Entry 4WHS (X-ray diffraction, 1.35 A resolution); this record covers chains F and D of the 6 polymer chains in the assembly.

Chain F:
Molecule: Protocatechuate 3,4-dioxygenase beta chain
From: Pseudomonas putida
Notes: EC 1.13.11.3
UniProt: P00437 (PCXB_PSEPU); residues 301-538 here correspond to UniProt positions 2-239 (UniProt number = residue number - 299)
Chain sequence (238 residues; numbered 301 to 538; the number before each row is that of its first residue):
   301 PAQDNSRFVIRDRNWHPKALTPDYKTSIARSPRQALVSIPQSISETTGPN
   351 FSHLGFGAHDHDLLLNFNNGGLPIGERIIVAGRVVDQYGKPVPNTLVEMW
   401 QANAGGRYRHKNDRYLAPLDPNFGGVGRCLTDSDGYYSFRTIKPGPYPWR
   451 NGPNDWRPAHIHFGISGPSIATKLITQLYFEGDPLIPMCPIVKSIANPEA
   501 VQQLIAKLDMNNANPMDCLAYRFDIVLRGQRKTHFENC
Bound ions: Fe ion: Tyr408, Tyr447, His460, His462
Ligand contacts:
  - 4-fluorobenzene-1,2-diol (3N8), molecule 1: Ser338, Ile339, Pro340
  - 4-fluorobenzene-1,2-diol (3N8), molecule 2: Tyr408, Tyr447, Trp449, Arg457, His460, His462
  - 4-fluorobenzene-1,2-diol (3N8), molecule 3: Arg450, Gly452, Pro453, Pro515, Met516

Chain D:
Molecule: Protocatechuate 3,4-dioxygenase beta chain
From: Pseudomonas putida
Notes: EC 1.13.11.3
UniProt: P00437 (PCXB_PSEPU); residues 301-538 here correspond to UniProt positions 2-239 (UniProt number = residue number - 299)
Chain sequence (238 residues; each row starts with the number of its first residue):
   301 PAQDNSRFVIRDRNWHPKALTPDYKTSIARSPRQALVSIPQSISETTGPN
   351 FSHLGFGAHDHDLLLNFNNGGLPIGERIIVAGRVVDQYGKPVPNTLVEMW
   401 QANAGGRYRHKNDRYLAPLDPNFGGVGRCLTDSDGYYSFRTIKPGPYPWR
   451 NGPNDWRPAHIHFGISGPSIATKLITQLYFEGDPLIPMCPIVKSIANPEA
   501 VQQLIAKLDMNNANPMDCLAYRFDIVLRGQRKTHFENC
Modified residues: Cys429 (S-hydroxycysteine; CSO); Met488 (S-oxymethionine; MHO)
Bound ions: Fe ion: Tyr408, Tyr447, His460, His462
Ligand contacts:
  - 4-fluorobenzene-1,2-diol (3N8), molecule 1: Leu320, Pro332, Arg333, Gln334
  - 4-fluorobenzene-1,2-diol (3N8), molecule 2: Ser338, Ile339, Pro340
  - 4-fluorobenzene-1,2-diol (3N8), molecule 3: Tyr408, Tyr447, Trp449, Arg457, His460, His462
  - 4-fluorobenzene-1,2-diol (3N8), molecule 4: Arg450, Gly452, Pro453, Pro515, Met516

Interface between chain F and chain D:
Contacting residue pairs (12):
  Ile310(F) - Pro453(D)  hydrophobic
  Ile310(F) - Asn454(D)
  Asn314(F) - Asp323(D)  hydrogen bond
  Lys318(F) - Asp323(D)  salt bridge
  Arg333(F) - Ile328(D)
  Ala335(F) - Lys325(D)
  Ala335(F) - Ile328(D)  hydrophobic
  Leu336(F) - Lys325(D)  hydrogen bond (backbone-side chain)
  Ser338(F) - Lys325(D)  hydrogen bond
  Ser338(F) - Asn451(D)  hydrogen bond (side chain-backbone)
  Ser338(F) - Gly452(D)
  Ser338(F) - Pro453(D)

In short:
Chain F and chain D each contribute 7 residues to their interface; the contacts include 4 hydrogen bonds and 1
salt bridge. Among the polar pairs are Lys318(F)-Asp323(D), Asn314(F)-Asp323(D) and Leu336(F)-Lys325(D). One
4-fluorobenzene-1,2-diol molecule is bound between chain F and chain D.
Chain F is Protocatechuate 3,4-dioxygenase beta chain and chain D is Protocatechuate 3,4-dioxygenase beta
chain, both from Pseudomonas putida; the structure, 4-fluorocatechol bound to Protocatechuate 3,4-dioxygenase
(pseudomonas putida) at pH 8.5, was determined by X-ray diffraction (same publication as 4WHO, 4WHP and 4WHR).
